8XYX - chains A and D of the 4 polymer chains in the assembly; structure by electron microscopy, 2.80 A resolution.

# Chain A
Protein: MT-a70 family protein
From: Tetrahymena thermophila SB210
UniProt: Q22GC0 (Q22GC0_TETTS); residues 1-372 here correspond to UniProt positions 57-428 (UniProt number = residue number + 56)
Chain sequence (378 residues; each row starts with the number of its first residue; numbers below 1 keep their minus sign (Gly-5 is residue -5)):
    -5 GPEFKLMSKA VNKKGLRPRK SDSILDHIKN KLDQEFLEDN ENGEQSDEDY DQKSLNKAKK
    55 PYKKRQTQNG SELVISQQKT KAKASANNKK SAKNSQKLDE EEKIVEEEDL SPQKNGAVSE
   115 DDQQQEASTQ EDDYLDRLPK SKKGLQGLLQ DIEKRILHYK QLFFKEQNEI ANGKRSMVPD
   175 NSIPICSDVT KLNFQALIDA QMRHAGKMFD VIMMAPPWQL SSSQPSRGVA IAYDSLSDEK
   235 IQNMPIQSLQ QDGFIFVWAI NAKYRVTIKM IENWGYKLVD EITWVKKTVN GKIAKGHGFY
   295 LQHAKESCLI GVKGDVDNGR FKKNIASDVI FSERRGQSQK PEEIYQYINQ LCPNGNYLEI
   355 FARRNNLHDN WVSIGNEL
Unresolved in the structure: -5 to 136, 215-227
Differences from the reference sequence: expression tag (-5 to 0); engineered mutation Ala209 (Asp265 in Q22GC0)
Small-molecule neighbours: S-adenosylmethionine (SAM): Ser181, Asp182, Val183, Thr184, Ala209, Pro210, Pro211, Asp228, Leu230, Ser332, Gln333, Lys334, Phe355, Ala356, Arg357, Asn360, Gly369, Asn370, Glu371
Reported in the primary citation:
  - mutagenesis - D209A: abolished catalytic activity (proposed by the authors, not directly observed)
  - mutagenesis - R221A, K280E, K286A/K289E: decreased binding to DNA
  - mutagenesis - H291F: abolished catalytic activity

# Chain D
Protein: Transmembrane protein, putative
From: Tetrahymena thermophila SB210
UniProt: I7M8B9 (I7M8B9_TETTS); residues 1-142 here correspond to UniProt positions 154-295 (UniProt number = residue number + 153)
Chain sequence (146 residues; numbered -3 to 142; the number before each row is that of its first residue; numbers below 1 keep their minus sign (Gly-3 is residue -3)):
    -3 GPEFMKKNGK SQNQPLDFTQ YAKNMRKDLS NQDICLEDGA LNHSYFLTKK GQYWTPLNQK
    57 ALQRGIELFG VGNWKEINYD EFSGKANIVE LELRTCMILG INDITEYYGK KISEEEQEEI
   117 KKSNIAKGKK ENKLKDNIYQ KLQQMQ
Unresolved in the structure: -3 to 10, 138-142
Differences from the reference sequence: expression tag (-3 to 0)
Reported in the primary citation:
  - mutagenesis - F42E: abolished catalytic activity
  - mutagenesis - F42E: unchanged binding to MT-a70 family protein (chain A)

# Chain A / chain D interface
Contacting residue pairs - 62 pairs, chain A then chain D:
  Lys154(A) - Leu89(D)
  Lys154(A) - Asn98(D)  hydrogen bond (side chain-backbone)
  Gln155(A) - Lys131(D)
  Gln155(A) - Ile134(D)
  Phe157(A) - Leu89(D)  hydrophobic
  Phe158(A) - Leu89(D)  hydrophobic
  Phe158(A) - Cys92(D)  hydrophobic
  Phe158(A) - Met93(D)  hydrophobic
  Phe158(A) - Asn98(D)
  Phe158(A) - Ile134(D)  hydrophobic
  Lys159(A) - Asp132(D)  salt bridge
  Gln161(A) - Arg90(D)  hydrogen bond
  Asn162(A) - Asp132(D)  hydrogen bond
  Asn162(A) - Asn133(D)  hydrogen bond
  Ile164(A) - Ser40(D)
  Ile164(A) - Leu43(D)  hydrophobic
  Lys168(A) - His39(D)
  Lys168(A) - Leu43(D)
  Ser170(A) - His39(D)
  Ser170(A) - Phe42(D)
  Ser170(A) - Leu43(D)
  Val172(A) - Leu37(D)  hydrophobic
  Val172(A) - His39(D)  hydrogen bond (backbone-side chain)
  Val172(A) - Phe42(D)  hydrophobic
  Pro173(A) - Leu37(D)
  Asp174(A) - Arg22(D)  hydrogen bond (backbone-side chain)
  Asp174(A) - Leu37(D)
  Asp174(A) - His39(D)
  Asn175(A) - Thr15(D)  hydrogen bond
  Asn175(A) - Ala18(D)
  Asn175(A) - Arg22(D)
  Ser176(A) - Arg22(D)  hydrogen bond (backbone-side chain)
  Ile177(A) - Ala18(D)  hydrophobic
  Ile177(A) - Met21(D)  hydrophobic
  Ile177(A) - Arg22(D)
  Pro178(A) - Ser26(D)  hydrogen bond (backbone-side chain)
  Pro178(A) - Ile30(D)  hydrophobic
  Pro178(A) - Phe42(D)  hydrophobic
  Ile179(A) - Leu25(D)  hydrophobic
  Cys180(A) - Asn27(D)
  Leu191(A) - Leu25(D)  hydrophobic
  Ala194(A) - Met21(D)
  Gln195(A) - Tyr17(D)  hydrogen bond
  Gln195(A) - Met21(D)
  His198(A) - Leu12(D)
  His198(A) - Tyr17(D)
  His198(A) - Asn20(D)
  His198(A) - Asp24(D)  salt bridge
  Asn348(A) - Phe14(D)
  Gly349(A) - Phe14(D)
  Asn350(A) - Phe14(D)
  Arg358(A) - Tyr41(D)  hydrogen bond (side chain-backbone)
  Arg358(A) - Phe42(D)
  Arg358(A) - Thr44(D)  hydrogen bond (side chain-backbone)
  Arg358(A) - Lys46(D)
  Leu361(A) - Phe42(D)  hydrophobic
  Asn364(A) - Phe14(D)
  Val366(A) - Tyr17(D)
  Asn370(A) - Lys46(D)
  Glu371(A) - Lys46(D)
  Leu372(A) - Tyr41(D)
  Leu372(A) - Lys46(D)
Interface residues without a listed pair, chain A (38 interface residues in all): Glu160, Arg169, Ala190, Arg197, Ala199
Interface residues without a listed pair, chain D (31 interface residues in all): Lys45

# Summary
38 residues of chain A face 31 of chain D across their interface; the contacts include 12 hydrogen bonds and 2
salt bridges. Polar contacts include Lys159(A)-Asp132(D), His198(A)-Asp24(D) and Lys154(A)-Asn98(D). The paper
reports that R221A, K280E and K286A/K289E of chain A reduce binding to DNA; D209A and H291F of chain A abolish
catalytic activity.
Here chain A is MT-a70 family protein and chain D is Transmembrane protein, putative, both from Tetrahymena
thermophila SB210. Entry 8XYX (Cryo-EM structure of SAM-bound Tetrahymena DNA methyltransferase complex MTA1c
(D209A)) was determined by electron microscopy (same publication as 8XYL, 8XYP, 8XYQ, 9U92, 9U9K and 9VU6).
